Entry 8VX5 (electron microscopy, 3.30 A resolution); this record covers chains G and J of the 10 polymer chains in the assembly.

Chain G:
Protein: Histone H2A
Organism: Xenopus laevis
UniProt: Q6AZJ8 (Q6AZJ8_XENLA); residues 0-129 here correspond to UniProt positions 1-130 (UniProt number = residue number + 1)
Sequence (165 residues; numbered -35 to 129; the number before each row is that of its first residue; numbers below 1 keep their minus sign (Met-35 is residue -35)):
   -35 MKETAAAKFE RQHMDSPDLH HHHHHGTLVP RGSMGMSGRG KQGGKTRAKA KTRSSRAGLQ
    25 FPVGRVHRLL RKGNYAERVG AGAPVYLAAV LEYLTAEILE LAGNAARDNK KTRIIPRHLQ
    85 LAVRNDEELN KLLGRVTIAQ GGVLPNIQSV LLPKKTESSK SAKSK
Not modelled in the structure: -35 to 8, 119-129
Differences from the reference sequence: expression tag (-35 to -1)

Chain J:
Molecule: 167-nt DNA strand
Sequence (167 nucleotides; each row starts with the number of its first residue; numbers below 1 keep their minus sign (DA-83 is residue -83)):
   -83 ATCGGCCGCC CTGGAGAATC CCGGTGCCGA GGCCGCTCAA TTGGTCGTAG ACAGCTCTAG
   -23 CACCGCTTAA ACGCACGTAC GCGCTGTCCC CCGCGTTTTA ACCGCCAAGG GGATTACTCC
    37 CTAGTCTCCA GGCACGTGTC AGATATATAC ATCCTGTGGC GGCCGAT
Not modelled in the structure: -83 to -79, 78-83
Modified / non-standard residues: 8OG (8-oxo-2'-deoxy-guanosine-5'-monophosphate) at position -49

Interface between chain G and chain J:
Residue-residue contacts (18):
  Arg11(G) - DT-42(J)  base contact
  Arg11(G) - DG-41(J)  sugar contact
  Ala12(G) - DT-42(J)  phosphate contact
  Ala12(G) - DG-41(J)  hydrogen bond to the phosphate
  Lys13(G) - DT-42(J)  phosphate contact
  Ala14(G) - DT-43(J)  phosphate contact
  Ala14(G) - DT-42(J)  phosphate contact
  Lys15(G) - DT-43(J)  phosphate contact
  Lys15(G) - DT-42(J)  hydrogen bond to the phosphate
  Thr16(G) - DT-43(J)  phosphate contact
  Arg17(G) - DT-43(J)  salt bridge to the phosphate
  Arg20(G) - DT-42(J)  salt bridge to the phosphate
  Gly28(G) - DA-44(J)  phosphate contact
  Gly28(G) - DT-43(J)  phosphate contact
  Arg29(G) - DA-44(J)  phosphate contact
  Arg32(G) - DA-44(J)  salt bridge to the phosphate
  Arg42(G) - DA-35(J)  sugar contact
  Arg77(G) - DA-54(J)  sugar contact
Also at the interface, not in a pair above, chain G (14 interface residues in all): Glu41
Also at the interface, not in a pair above, chain J (7 interface residues in all): DA-45

In short:
14 residues of chain G face 7 of chain J across their interface, with 2 hydrogen bonds and 3 salt bridges.
Polar contacts include Ala12(G)-DG-41(J), Lys15(G)-DT-42(J) and Arg17(G)-DT-43(J).
Here chain G is Histone H2A (Xenopus laevis) and chain J is a 167-nt DNA strand. Entry 8VX5 (Nucleosome core
particle containing an 8-oxoG damage site) was determined by electron microscopy together with 8VX4 and 8VX6
from the same study.
